7O4L - chains 1 and W of the 17 polymer chains in the assembly; structure by electron microscopy, 3.40 A resolution.

Chain 1:
Name: General transcription and DNA repair factor IIH subunit TFB1
Source organism: Saccharomyces cerevisiae (strain ATCC 204508 / S288c)
UniProt: P32776 (TFB1_YEAST); residue numbers follow UniProt; this construct covers 1-642
Sequence (645 residues; each row starts with the number of its first residue; numbers below 1 keep their minus sign (Gly-2 is residue -2)):
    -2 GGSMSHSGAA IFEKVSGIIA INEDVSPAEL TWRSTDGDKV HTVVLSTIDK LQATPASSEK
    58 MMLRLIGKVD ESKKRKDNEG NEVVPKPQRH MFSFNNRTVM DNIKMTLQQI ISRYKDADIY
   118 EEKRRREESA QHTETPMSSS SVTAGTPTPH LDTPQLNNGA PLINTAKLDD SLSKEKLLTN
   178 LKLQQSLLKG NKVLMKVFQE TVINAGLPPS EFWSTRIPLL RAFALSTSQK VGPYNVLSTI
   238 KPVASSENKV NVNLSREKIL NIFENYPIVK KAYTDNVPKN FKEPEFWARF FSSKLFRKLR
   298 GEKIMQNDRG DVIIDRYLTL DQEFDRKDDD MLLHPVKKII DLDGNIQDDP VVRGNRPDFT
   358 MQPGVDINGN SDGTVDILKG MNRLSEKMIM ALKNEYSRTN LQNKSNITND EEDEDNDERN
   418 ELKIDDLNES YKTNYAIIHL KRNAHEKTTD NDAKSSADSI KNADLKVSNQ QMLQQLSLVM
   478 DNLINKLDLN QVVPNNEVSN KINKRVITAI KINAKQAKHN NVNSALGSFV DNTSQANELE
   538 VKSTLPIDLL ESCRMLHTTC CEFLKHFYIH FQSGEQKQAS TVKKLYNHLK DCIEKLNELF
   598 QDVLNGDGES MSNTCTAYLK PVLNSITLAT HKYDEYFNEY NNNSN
Disordered / not traced: -2 to 0, 67-82, 122-166, 241-244, 394-412, 447-462, 518-535, 640-642
Construct notes: expression tag (-2 to 0)
UniProt features mapped onto this chain:
  - modified residue: Thr150 (Phosphothreonine)

Chain W:
Name: Transcription initiation factor IIE subunit alpha
Source organism: Saccharomyces cerevisiae (strain ATCC 204508 / S288c)
UniProt: P36100 (T2EA_YEAST); numbering as in UniProt (aligned over 1-482)
Sequence (492 residues; row label = number of the first residue in the row):
     1 MDRPIDDIVK NLLKFVVRGF YGGSFVLVLD AILFHSVLAE DDLKQLLSIN KTELGPLIAR
    61 LRSDRLISIH KQREYPPNSK SVERVYYYVK YPHAIDAIKW KVHQVVQRLK DDLDKNSEPN
   121 GYMCPICLTK YTQLEAVQLL NFDRTEFLCS LCDEPLVEDD SGKKNKEKQD KLNRLMDQIQ
   181 PIIDSLKKID DSRIEENTFE IALARLIPPQ NQSHAAYTYN PKKGSTMFRP GDSAPLPNLM
   241 GTALGNDSSR RAGANSQATL HINITTASDE VAQRELQERQ AEEKRKQNAV PEWHKQSTIG
   301 KTALGRLDNE EEFDPVVTAS AMDSINPDNE PAQETSYQNN RTLTEQEMEE RENEKTLNDY
   361 YAALAKKQAK LNKEEEEEEE EEEDEEEEEE EEMEDVMDDN DETARENALE DEFEDVTDTA
   421 GTAKTESNTS NDVKQESIND KTEDAVNATA TASGPSANAK PNDGDDDDDD DDDEMDIEFE
   481 DVAAALEHHH HH
Disordered / not traced: 1, 236-257, 306-348, 370-408, 417-492
Construct notes: expression tag (483-492)
Bound ions: Zn2+: Cys124, Cys127, Cys149, Cys152
UniProt features mapped onto this chain:
  - zinc finger: Cys124 to Cys152 (C4-type)

How chain 1 and chain W interact:
Residue-residue contacts - 81 pairs, chain 1 then chain W:
  Ala6(1) with Leu206(W); Pro208(W)
  Val12(1) with Asn211(W)
  Ser13(1) with Pro208(W); Gln210(W); Asn211(W), hydrogen bond (backbone-backbone)
  Gly14(1) with Pro208(W)
  Ile15(1) with Ile207(W), hydrophobic
  Ser31(1) with Asn211(W), hydrogen bond
  Thr32(1) with Pro208(W); Pro209(W); Gln210(W); Asn211(W), hydrogen bond
  Asp33(1) with Asn211(W), hydrogen bond (backbone-side chain)
  Asp35(1) with Asn211(W)
  Leu48(1) with Val416(W), hydrogen bond (backbone-backbone)
  Gln49(1) with Phe413(W); Glu414(W); Asp415(W), hydrogen bond
  Ala50(1) with Phe413(W); Glu414(W), hydrogen bond (backbone-backbone); Val416(W), hydrophobic
  Thr51(1) with Glu412(W); Phe413(W)
  Pro52(1) with Glu412(W)
  Ser55(1) with Glu412(W), hydrogen bond
  Lys57(1) with Asp411(W)
  Met59(1) with Phe413(W)
  Arg61(1) with Phe413(W)
  Arg86(1) with Leu409(W), hydrogen bond (side chain-backbone)
  Asn92(1) with Leu206(W); Tyr217(W); Thr218(W)
  Asn93(1) with Glu200(W), hydrogen bond (side chain-backbone); Leu203(W); Ala204(W)
  Val96(1) with Ala204(W)
  Lys101(1) with Val416(W)
  Gln105(1) with Val416(W)
  Gln106(1) with Ala258(W), hydrogen bond (side chain-backbone); Thr259(W)
  Ser109(1) with Thr259(W)
  Asp113(1) with Leu260(W); His261(W), salt bridge
  Tyr117(1) with Ile264(W), hydrophobic
  Lys120(1) with Asn263(W), hydrogen bond; Ile264(W)
  Leu178(1) with Gln368(W)
  Gln181(1) with Tyr361(W)
  Gln182(1) with Tyr361(W)
  Leu185(1) with Leu357(W), hydrophobic; Tyr361(W)
  Met192(1) with Asn353(W); Glu354(W); Leu357(W), hydrophobic
  Phe195(1) with Tyr360(W), hydrophobic
  Val199(1) with Tyr360(W)
  Ile200(1) with Tyr360(W), hydrophobic
  Pro206(1) with Tyr360(W)
  Asn245(1) with Ala258(W); Thr259(W), hydrogen bond (backbone-backbone)
  Lys246(1) with Thr259(W); His261(W)
  Val247(1) with Thr259(W), hydrogen bond (backbone-backbone); Leu260(W), hydrophobic; His261(W), hydrogen bond (backbone-backbone)
  Asn248(1) with His261(W)
  Val249(1) with His261(W), hydrogen bond (backbone-backbone); Ile262(W); Asn263(W), hydrogen bond (backbone-backbone)
  Asn250(1) with Asn263(W)
  Leu251(1) with Asn263(W), hydrogen bond (backbone-backbone); Ile264(W); Thr265(W), hydrogen bond (backbone-backbone)
  Ser252(1) with Thr265(W)
  Arg253(1) with Thr265(W)
  Pro281(1) with Ile262(W)
  Trp284(1) with Ile262(W), hydrophobic
  Ala285(1) with Ile262(W)
  Phe288(1) with Leu260(W)
  Ser289(1) with Leu260(W)
Interface residues without a listed pair, chain 1 (57 interface residues in all): Lys11, Arg121, Lys186, Gln196, Trp210
Interface residues without a listed pair, chain W (38 interface residues in all): Ile201, Gln212, Asp269, Gln273, Thr356, Leu364

Summary:
Chain 1 and chain W form an interface of 57 and 38 residues respectively, with 19 hydrogen bonds and 1 salt
bridge. Polar contacts include Asp113(1)-His261(W), Ser31(1)-Asn211(W) and Thr32(1)-Asn211(W). The Zn2+ site
is built by Cys124(W), Cys127(W), Cys149(W) and Cys152(W).
Chain 1 is General transcription and DNA repair factor IIH subunit TFB1 and chain W is Transcription
initiation factor IIE subunit alpha, both from Saccharomyces cerevisiae (strain ATCC 204508 / S288c); the
structure, Yeast TFIIH in the expanded state within the pre-initiation complex, was determined by electron
microscopy (same publication as 7O4I, 7O4J, 7O4K, 7O72, 7O73 and 7O75).
